PDB entry 7TID | electron microscopy, 3.30 A resolution | chains A and I of the 10 polymer chains in the assembly

[Chain A]
Protein: Replication factor C subunit 1
From: Saccharomyces cerevisiae
UniProt: P38630 (RFC1_YEAST); numbering as in UniProt (aligned over 1-861)
Sequence (861 residues; each row starts with the number of its first residue):
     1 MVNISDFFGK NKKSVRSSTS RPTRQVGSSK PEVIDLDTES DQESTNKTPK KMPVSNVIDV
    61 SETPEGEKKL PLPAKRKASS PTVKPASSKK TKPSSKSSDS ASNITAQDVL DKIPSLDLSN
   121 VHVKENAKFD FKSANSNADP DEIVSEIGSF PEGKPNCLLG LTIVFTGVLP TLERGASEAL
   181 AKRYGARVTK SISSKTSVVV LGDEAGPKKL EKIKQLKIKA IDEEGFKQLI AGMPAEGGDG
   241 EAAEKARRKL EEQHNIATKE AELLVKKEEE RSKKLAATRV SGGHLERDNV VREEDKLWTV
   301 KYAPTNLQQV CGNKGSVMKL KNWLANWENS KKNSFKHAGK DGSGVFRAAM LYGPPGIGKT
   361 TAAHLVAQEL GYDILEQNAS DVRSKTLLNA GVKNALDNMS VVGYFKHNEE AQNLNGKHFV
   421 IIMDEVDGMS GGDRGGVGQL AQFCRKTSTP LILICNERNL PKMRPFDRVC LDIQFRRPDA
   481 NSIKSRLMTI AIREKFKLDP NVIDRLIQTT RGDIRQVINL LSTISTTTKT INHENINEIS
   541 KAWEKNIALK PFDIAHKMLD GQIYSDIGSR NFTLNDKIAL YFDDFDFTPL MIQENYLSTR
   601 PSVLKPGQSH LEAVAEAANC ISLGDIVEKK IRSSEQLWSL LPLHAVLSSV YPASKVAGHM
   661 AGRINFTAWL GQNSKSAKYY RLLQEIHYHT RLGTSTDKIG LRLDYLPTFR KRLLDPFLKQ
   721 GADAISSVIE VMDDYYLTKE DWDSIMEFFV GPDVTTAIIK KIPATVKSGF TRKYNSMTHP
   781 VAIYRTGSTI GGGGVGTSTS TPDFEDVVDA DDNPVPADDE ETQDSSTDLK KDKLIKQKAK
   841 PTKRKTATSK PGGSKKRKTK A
Not modelled in the structure: 1-290, 777-861
Metal / ion sites: Mg2+: Thr360 (together with ATP-gamma-S)
Residues lining bound ligands: ATP-gamma-S (AGS; phosphothiophosphoric acid-adenylate ester): Thr299, Tyr302, Ala303, Pro304, Gln309, Val310, Cys311, Pro355, Gly356, Ile357, Gly358, Lys359, Thr360, Thr361, Asn456, Ile514, Arg515, Ile518
Swiss-Prot annotation at these positions:
  - motif (Nuclear localization signal): Lys830 to Leu834, Lys855 to Lys860
  - binding site (ATP): Thr299, Cys311, Gly353 to Thr361, Asn456
  - modified residue: Thr38 (Phosphothreonine), Ser40 (Phosphoserine), Thr63 (Phosphothreonine)
  - mutagenesis: Asp427 (D427H: In cs mutant CDC44-2; causes cell cycle arrest), Gly436 (G436R: In cs mutant CDC44-3/4; causes cell cycle arrest), Gly512 (G512A: In cs mutant CDC44-9; no effect), Asp513 (D513N: In cs mutants CDC44-1/5/8 and CDC44-9; causes cell cycle arrest)
From the paper describing this entry:
  - binding site for the 20-nt DNA strand: Phe582, Trp638
  - mutagenesis - W638G: decreased catalytic activity on PCNA and DNA
  - mutagenesis - F582A: unchanged catalytic activity on DNA
  - mutagenesis - F582A: unchanged binding to DNA
  - mutagenesis - F582A, W638G: unchanged growth

[Chain I]
Molecule: 30-nt DNA strand
Sequence (30 nucleotides; each row starts with the number of its first residue):
     1 TTTTTTTTTT TATGTACTCG TAGTGTCTGC
Not modelled in the structure: 1-4, 29-30

[Chain A / chain I interface]
Pairs across the interface (31):
  Ser384(A) - DC19(I)  hydrogen bond to the phosphate
  Thr386(A) - DC19(I)  hydrogen bond to the phosphate
  Arg434(A) - DC17(I)  hydrogen bond to the base
  Arg434(A) - DT18(I)  hydrogen bond to the sugar
  Asn459(A) - DT6(I)  base contact
  Asn459(A) - DT7(I)  base contact
  Pro461(A) - DT8(I)  base contact
  Phe552(A) - DT5(I)  base contact
  Phe552(A) - DT6(I)  base contact
  Asp586(A) - DT9(I)  base contact
  Phe587(A) - DT7(I)  base contact
  Phe587(A) - DT8(I)  base contact
  Phe587(A) - DT9(I)  base contact
  Leu590(A) - DT9(I)  base contact
  Lys629(A) - DT10(I)  base contact
  Arg632(A) - DT9(I)  base contact
  Arg632(A) - DT10(I)  base contact
  Arg632(A) - DT11(I)  hydrogen bond to the base
  Ser633(A) - DT10(I)  base contact
  Ser633(A) - DT11(I)  base contact
  Gln636(A) - DT11(I)  hydrogen bond to the base
  Gln636(A) - DA12(I)  hydrogen bond to the sugar
  Trp638(A) - DA12(I)  hydrogen bond to the base
  Arg663(A) - DT5(I)  hydrogen bond to the sugar
  Ile664(A) - DT5(I)  base contact
  Phe666(A) - DT6(I)  base contact
  Phe666(A) - DT7(I)  base contact
  Leu670(A) - DT7(I)  base contact
  Leu670(A) - DT8(I)  base contact
  Leu670(A) - DT9(I)  base contact
  Asn673(A) - DT9(I)  phosphate contact
Also at the interface, not in a pair above, chain A (24 interface residues in all): Leu460, Glu628, Ser634, Trp669, Ser674

[Overview]
24 residues of chain A face 11 of chain I across their interface; the contacts include 9 hydrogen bonds. Polar
contacts include Arg434(A)-DC17(I), Arg632(A)-DT11(I) and Gln636(A)-DT11(I). Bound to chain A: ATP-gamma-S.
The paper reports a binding site for the 20-nt DNA strand at Phe582(A) and Trp638(A); W638G of chain A reduces
catalytic activity on PCNA and DNA.
Here chain A is Replication factor C subunit 1 (Saccharomyces cerevisiae) and chain I is a 30-nt DNA strand.
Entry 7TID (Structure of the yeast clamp loader (Replication Factor C RFC) bound to the sliding clamp
(Proliferating ...) was determined by electron microscopy (same publication as 7THJ, 7THV, 7TI8, 7TIB, 7TIC
and 7TKU).
